Entry 7UPR (electron microscopy, 3.20 A resolution); this record covers chains D and G of the 7 polymer chains in the assembly.

== Chain D ==
Name: Outer mitochondrial transmembrane helix translocase
Organism: Homo sapiens
Notes: EC 7.4.2.-
Reference sequence: Q8NBU5 (ATAD1_HUMAN); residues 42-361 here = UniProt positions 42-361
Sequence (341 residues; each row starts with the number of its first residue):
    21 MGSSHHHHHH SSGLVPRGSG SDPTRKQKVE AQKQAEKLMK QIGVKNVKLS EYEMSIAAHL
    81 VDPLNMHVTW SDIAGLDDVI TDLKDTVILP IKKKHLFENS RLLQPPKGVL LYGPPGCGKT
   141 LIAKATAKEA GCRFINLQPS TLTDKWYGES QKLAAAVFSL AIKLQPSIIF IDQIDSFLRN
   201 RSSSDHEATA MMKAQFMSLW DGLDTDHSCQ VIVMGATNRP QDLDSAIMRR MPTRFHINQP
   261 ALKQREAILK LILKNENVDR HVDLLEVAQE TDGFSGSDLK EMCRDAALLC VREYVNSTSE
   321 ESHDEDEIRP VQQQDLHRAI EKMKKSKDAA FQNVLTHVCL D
Unresolved in the structure: 21-42, 318-327, 352-361
Differences from the reference sequence: initiating methionine (21); expression tag (22-41); engineered mutation Gln193 (Glu in Q8NBU5)
Bound ions: Mg2+: Thr140 (together with ATP)
Residues lining bound ligands:
  - ATP (adenosine-5'-triphosphate), molecule 1: Asp92, Ile93, Ala94, Pro135, Gly136, Cys137, Gly138, Lys139, Thr140, Leu141, Asp192, Gln193, Asn238, Ile268, Leu271, Gly296, Ser297, Lys300
  - ATP, molecule 2: Met217, Asp221, Asp226, Ala246, Arg249, Arg250
From the paper describing this entry:
  - self-association interface (contacts with another copy of this molecule); pairs are residue here / residue on that copy: Ser346-Arg254, Gln333, Met343, Ala349
  - binding site for Unknown peptide substrate (chain G): Trp166, Tyr167, His206

== Chain G ==
Name: Unknown peptide substrate
Organism: Escherichia coli
Sequence (10 residues; numbered 1 to 10; the number before each row is that of its first residue; X marks 10 residues of unknown identity (built as UNK)):
     1 XXXXXXXXXX

== How chain D and chain G interact ==
Interface residues of chain D (facing chain G), 5 residues: Thr44, Lys165, Trp166, Tyr167, His206

== In short ==
No residue of chain D is in contact with chain G. Ligands of chain D: ATP. From the paper: a binding site for
Unknown peptide substrate (chain G) at Trp166(D), Tyr167(D) and His206(D); a self-association interface
involving Gln333(D), Met343(D) and Ser346(D) among others.
Here chain D is Outer mitochondrial transmembrane helix translocase (Homo sapiens) and chain G is Unknown
peptide substrate (Escherichia coli). Entry 7UPR (Human mitochondrial AAA protein ATAD1 (with a catalytic dead
mutation) in complex with a peptide substrate ...) was determined by electron microscopy, deposited together
with 7UPT.
